Entry 7VMG (X-ray diffraction, 2.39 A resolution); this record covers chains D and E of the 6 polymer chains in the assembly.

== Chain D ==
Name: Tubulin beta-2B chain
From: Bos taurus
UniProt: Q6B856 (TBB2B_BOVIN); the author numbering skips numbers that UniProt does not, so the offset changes along the chain: 1-358 = UniProt 1-358; 367-453 = UniProt 359-445
Amino-acid sequence (445 residues; numbered 1 to 453; 8 numbers in that range are skipped by the numbering (no residue carries them; nothing is unmodelled there); the number before each row is that of its first residue):
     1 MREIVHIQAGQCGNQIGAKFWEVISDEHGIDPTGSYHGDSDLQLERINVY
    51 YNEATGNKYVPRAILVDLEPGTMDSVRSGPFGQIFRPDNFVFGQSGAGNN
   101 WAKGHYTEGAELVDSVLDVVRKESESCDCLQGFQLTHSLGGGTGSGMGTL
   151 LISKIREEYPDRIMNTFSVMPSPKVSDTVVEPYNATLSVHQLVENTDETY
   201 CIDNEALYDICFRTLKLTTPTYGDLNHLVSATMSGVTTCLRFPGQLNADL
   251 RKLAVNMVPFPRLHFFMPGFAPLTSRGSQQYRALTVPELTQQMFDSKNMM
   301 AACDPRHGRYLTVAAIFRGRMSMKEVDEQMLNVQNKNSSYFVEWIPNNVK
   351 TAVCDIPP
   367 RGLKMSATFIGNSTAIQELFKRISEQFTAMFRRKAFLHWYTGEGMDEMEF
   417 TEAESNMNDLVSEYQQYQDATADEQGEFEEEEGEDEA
Disordered / not traced: 1, 274-283, 440-453
Ligand contacts:
  - 7PB (N-[3-[[6-[(3-methoxyphenyl)amino]pyrimidin-4-yl]amino]phenyl]cyclopropanecarboxamide): N165, F167, E198, Y200, V236, T237, C239, L240, L246, A248, D249, L250, K252, L253, N256, M257, T312, V313, A314, N348, K350, I376
  - GDP (guanosine-5'-diphosphate): G10, Q11, C12, Q15, D67, N99, S138, G140, G141, G142, T143, G144, V169, P171, V175, S176, E181, N204, L207, Y222, L225, N226
Swiss-Prot annotation at these positions:
  - motif: M1 to I4 (MREI motif)
  - binding site (GTP): Q11, E69, S138, G142, T143, G144, N204, N226
  - binding site (Mg(2+)): E69
  - modified residue: S40 (Phosphoserine), T55 (Phosphothreonine), K58 (N6-acetyllysine), S172 (Phosphoserine), T285 (Phosphothreonine), T290 (Phosphothreonine), R318 (Omega-N-methylarginine), E446 (5-glutamyl polyglutamate)
  - cross-link (Glycyl lysine isopeptide (Lys-Gly)): K58 (interchain with G-Cter in ubiquitin), K324 (interchain with G-Cter in ubiquitin)

== Chain E ==
Name: Stathmin-4
From: Rattus norvegicus
UniProt: P63043 (STMN4_RAT); residues 5-145 here correspond to UniProt positions 49-189 (UniProt number = residue number + 44)
Amino-acid sequence (143 residues; row label = number of the first residue in the row):
     3 MADMEVIELNKCTSGQSFEVILKPPSFDGVPEFNASLPRRRDPSLEEIQK
    53 KLEAAEERRKYQEAELLKHLAEKREHEREVIQKAIEENNNFIKMAKEKLA
   103 QKMESNKENREAHLAAMLERLQEKDKHAEEVRKNKELKEEASR
Disordered / not traced: 3-5, 29-43, 144-145
Differences from the reference sequence: expression tag (3-4)
Swiss-Prot annotation at these positions:
  - modified residue: S46 (Phosphoserine)

== How chain D and chain E interact ==
Contacting residue pairs - 18 pairs, chain D then chain E:
  Y106(D) with H129(E), hydrogen bond; A130(E), hydrophobic; V133(E), hydrophobic; R134(E), hydrogen bond (backbone-side chain)
  A110(D) with R134(E)
  S153(D) with L123(E); K126(E)
  K154(D) with D127(E), salt bridge
  E157(D) with L123(E); D127(E)
  D161(D) with R112(E), salt bridge; L116(E)
  Q191(D) with K126(E)
  G408(D) with K137(E)
  E409(D) with K137(E), salt bridge
  G410(D) with V133(E); K137(E)
  E415(D) with H129(E), salt bridge
Interface residues without a listed pair, chain D (16 interface residues in all): T107, R156, P160, N195, M411
Interface residues without a listed pair, chain E (12 interface residues in all): M119, L120

== Summary ==
16 residues of chain D and 12 residues of chain E are in contact; the contacts include 2 hydrogen bonds and 4
salt bridges. Polar pairs include K154(D)-D127(E), D161(D)-R112(E) and E409(D)-K137(E). Bound to chain D: GDP
and compound 7PB.
Chain D is Tubulin beta-2B chain (Bos taurus) and chain E is Stathmin-4 (Rattus norvegicus); the structure,
Crystal structure of tubulin with 17j, was determined by X-ray diffraction.
